2Q9I - chains B and C of the 5 polymer chains in the assembly; structure by X-ray diffraction, 2.80 A resolution.

Chain B:
Molecule: Fibrinogen beta chain
From: Homo sapiens
UniProtKB: P02675 (FIBB_HUMAN); residues 134-461 here correspond to UniProt positions 164-491 (UniProt number = residue number + 30)
Chain sequence (328 residues; row label = number of the first residue in the row):
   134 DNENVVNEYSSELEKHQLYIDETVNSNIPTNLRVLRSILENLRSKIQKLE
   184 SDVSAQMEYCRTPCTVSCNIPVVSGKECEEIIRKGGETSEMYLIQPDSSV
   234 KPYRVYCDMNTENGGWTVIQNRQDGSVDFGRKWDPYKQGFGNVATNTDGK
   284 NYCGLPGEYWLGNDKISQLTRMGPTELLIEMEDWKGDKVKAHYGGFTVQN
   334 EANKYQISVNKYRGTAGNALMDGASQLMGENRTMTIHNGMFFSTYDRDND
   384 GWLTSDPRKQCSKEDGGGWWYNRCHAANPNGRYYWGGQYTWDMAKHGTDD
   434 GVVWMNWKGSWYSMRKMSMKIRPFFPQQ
Not modelled in the structure: 134-156, 460-461
Cystine bridges: Cys201-Cys286, Cys211-Cys240, Cys394-Cys407
Covalently attached groups: N-acetylglucosamine (NAG) linked to Asn364
Metal / ion sites: Ca2+ site 1 near Gly263 (its only coordinating residue here); Ca2+ site 2: Asp381, Asp383, Trp385

Chain C:
Molecule: Fibrinogen, gamma polypeptide
From: Homo sapiens
UniProtKB: Q53Y18 (Q53Y18_HUMAN); residues 88-411 here correspond to UniProt positions 114-437 (UniProt number = residue number + 26)
Chain sequence (324 residues; row label = number of the first residue in the row):
    88 KMLEEIMKYEASILTHDSSIRYLQEIYNSNNQKIVNLKEKVAQLEAQCQE
   138 PCKDTVQIHDITGKDCQDIANKGAKQSGLYFIKPLKANQQFLVYCEIDGS
   188 GNGWTVFQKRLDGSVDFKKNWIQYKEGFGHLSPTGTTEFWLGNEKIHLIS
   238 TQSAIPYALRVELEDWNGRTSTADYAMFKVGPEADKYRLTYAYFAGGDAG
   288 DAFDGFDFGDDPSDKFFTSHNGMQFSTWDNDNDKFEGNCAEQDGSGWWMN
   338 KCHAGHLNGVYYQGGTYSKASTPNGYDNGIIWATWKTRWYSMKKTTMKII
   388 PFNRLTIGEGQQHHLGGAKQAGDV
Not modelled in the structure: 88-101, 394-411
Cystine bridges: Cys153-Cys182, Cys326-Cys339
Metal / ion sites: Ca2+ site 1: Asp294, Asp298, Asp301; Ca2+ site 2: Asp318, Asp320, Phe322, Gly324

How chain B and chain C interact:
Cross-chain cystine bridges: Cys197(B)-Cys139(C)
Residue-residue contacts (74):
  Arg166(B) - Ser106(C)  hydrogen bond
  Leu168(B) - Leu110(C)  hydrophobic
  Arg169(B) - Leu110(C)
  Leu172(B) - Leu110(C)
  Leu172(B) - Ile113(C)  hydrophobic
  Leu172(B) - Tyr114(C)  hydrophobic
  Leu172(B) - Asn117(C)  hydrogen bond (backbone-side chain)
  Arg176(B) - Ile113(C)
  Arg176(B) - Asn117(C)
  Ile179(B) - Asn117(C)
  Ile179(B) - Ile121(C)  hydrophobic
  Gln180(B) - Lys120(C)  hydrogen bond
  Leu182(B) - Leu124(C)  hydrophobic
  Glu183(B) - Lys120(C)  salt bridge
  Glu183(B) - Leu124(C)
  Val186(B) - Lys127(C)
  Val186(B) - Leu131(C)  hydrophobic
  Gln189(B) - Leu131(C)
  Met190(B) - Lys127(C)
  Met190(B) - Leu131(C)  hydrophobic
  Cys193(B) - Gln134(C)
  Cys193(B) - Cys135(C)  hydrophobic
  Cys197(B) - Cys139(C)  disulfide
  Cys197(B) - Lys140(C)  hydrogen bond (backbone-backbone)
  Thr198(B) - Lys140(C)
  Val199(B) - Lys140(C)  hydrogen bond (backbone-backbone)
  Val199(B) - Asp141(C)
  Val199(B) - Thr142(C)  hydrogen bond (backbone-backbone)
  Ser200(B) - Asp141(C)
  Ser200(B) - Thr142(C)  hydrogen bond
  Cys201(B) - Asp141(C)  hydrogen bond (backbone-side chain)
  Cys201(B) - Val143(C)
  Asn202(B) - Val143(C)
  Asn202(B) - His217(C)
  Asn202(B) - Leu218(C)
  Asn202(B) - Ser219(C)
  Asn202(B) - Pro220(C)
  Ile203(B) - Ile145(C)  hydrophobic
  Ile203(B) - Leu179(C)  hydrophobic
  Ile203(B) - His217(C)
  Ile203(B) - Leu218(C)  hydrogen bond (backbone-backbone)
  Pro204(B) - Gly216(C)
  Pro204(B) - His217(C)
  Val205(B) - Phe215(C)
  Val205(B) - Gly216(C)  hydrogen bond (backbone-backbone)
  Val205(B) - Leu218(C)  hydrophobic
  Val205(B) - Phe226(C)  hydrophobic
  Val205(B) - Trp227(C)
  Val205(B) - Leu228(C)  hydrophobic
  Val205(B) - Lys232(C)  hydrogen bond (backbone-side chain)
  Val206(B) - Gly214(C)
  Arg216(B) - Ile209(C)
  Lys217(B) - Ile209(C)
  Lys217(B) - Glu213(C)  salt bridge
  Gly218(B) - Gln210(C)  hydrogen bond (backbone-side chain)
  Glu220(B) - Lys206(C)  salt bridge
  Glu220(B) - Gln210(C)  hydrogen bond
  Glu223(B) - His217(C)  salt bridge
  Met224(B) - Asp141(C)
  Leu226(B) - Ile145(C)  hydrophobic
  Leu226(B) - Phe168(C)  hydrophobic
  Gln228(B) - Gln176(C)
  Gln228(B) - Gln177(C)  hydrogen bond
  Ser231(B) - Gln176(C)  hydrogen bond
  Pro235(B) - Phe168(C)  hydrophobic
  Pro235(B) - Gln177(C)
  Arg237(B) - Asp141(C)  salt bridge
  Arg237(B) - Val143(C)  hydrogen bond (side chain-backbone)
  Asp261(B) - Gln136(C)
  Arg264(B) - Gln136(C)  hydrogen bond (side chain-backbone)
  Gly274(B) - Pro138(C)
  Asn275(B) - Pro138(C)
  Asn275(B) - Cys139(C)  hydrogen bond (side chain-backbone)
  Tyr285(B) - His217(C)
Also at the interface, not in a pair above, chain B (43 interface residues in all): Thr163, Glu173, Leu175, Asn284
Also at the interface, not in a pair above, chain C (49 interface residues in all): His103, Ser116, Val128, Gln130, Glu132, Glu137, Leu166, Ser201, Thr224, Gly229

In short:
Chain B and chain C form an interface of 43 and 49 residues respectively, with 1 disulfide bond, 18 hydrogen
bonds and 5 salt bridges. Among the polar pairs are Glu183(B)-Lys120(C), Lys217(B)-Glu213(C) and
Glu220(B)-Lys206(C). N-acetylglucosamine is covalently linked to Asn364(B).
Here chain B is Fibrinogen beta chain and chain C is Fibrinogen, gamma polypeptide, both from Homo sapiens.
Entry 2Q9I (Crystal Structure of D-Dimer from Human Fibrin Complexed with Met-His-Arg-Pro-Tyr-amide) was
determined by X-ray diffraction (same publication as 2Z4E).
